PDB entry 3ZIA | X-ray diffraction, 2.50 A resolution | chains N and Q of the 10 polymer chains in the assembly

# Chain N
Name: ATP synthase subunit beta, mitochondrial
From: Saccharomyces cerevisiae
Notes: EC 3.6.3.14
UniProt: P00830 (ATPB_YEAST); residues 1-478 here correspond to UniProt positions 34-511 (UniProt number = residue number + 33)
Sequence (478 residues; numbered 1 to 478; the number before each row is that of its first residue):
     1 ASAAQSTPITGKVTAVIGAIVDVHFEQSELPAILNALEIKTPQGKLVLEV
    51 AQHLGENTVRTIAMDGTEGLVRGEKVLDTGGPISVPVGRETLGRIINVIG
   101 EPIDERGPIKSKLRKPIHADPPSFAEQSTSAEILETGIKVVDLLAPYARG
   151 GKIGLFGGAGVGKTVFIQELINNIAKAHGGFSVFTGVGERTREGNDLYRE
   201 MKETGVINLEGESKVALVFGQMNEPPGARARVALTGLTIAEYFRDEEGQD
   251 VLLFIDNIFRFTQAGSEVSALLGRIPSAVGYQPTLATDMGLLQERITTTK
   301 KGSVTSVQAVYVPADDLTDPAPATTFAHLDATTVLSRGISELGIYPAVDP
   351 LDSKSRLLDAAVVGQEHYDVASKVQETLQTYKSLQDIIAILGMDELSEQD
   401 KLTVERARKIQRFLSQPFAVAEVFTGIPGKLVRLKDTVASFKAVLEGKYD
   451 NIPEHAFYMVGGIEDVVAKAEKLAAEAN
Unresolved in the structure: 1-5, 476-478
Bound ions: Mg2+: T164 (together with ADP)
Small-molecule neighbours: ADP (adenosine-5'-diphosphate): G158, A159, G160, V161, G162, K163, T164, V165, Y345, F418, A421, F424, T425
Curated features (UniProtKB/Swiss-Prot):
  - binding site (ATP): G157 to T164
  - modified residue: T79 (Phosphothreonine), T204 (Phosphothreonine), S340 (Phosphoserine)
From the paper describing this entry:
  - binding site for ADP: Y345, F424
  - catalytic residues: E189 (citing earlier work)

# Chain Q
Name: ATP synthase subunit gamma, mitochondrial
From: Saccharomyces cerevisiae
UniProt: P38077 (ATPG_YEAST); residues 1-278 here correspond to UniProt positions 34-311 (UniProt number = residue number + 33)
Sequence (278 residues; numbered 1 to 278; the number before each row is that of its first residue):
     1 ATLKEVEMRLKSIKNIEKITKTMKIVASTRLSKAEKAKISAKKMDEAEQL
    51 FYKNAETKNLDVEATETGAPKELIVAITSDKGLCGSIHSQLAKAVRRHLN
   101 DQPNADIVTIGDKIKMQLLRTHPNNIKLSINGIGKDAPTFQESALIADKL
   151 LSVMKAGTYPKISIFYNDPVSSLSFEPSEKPIFNAKTIEQSPSFGKFEID
   201 TDANVPRDLFEYTLANQMLTAMAQGYAAEISARRNAMDNASKNAGDMINR
   251 YSILYNRTRQAVITNELVDIITGASSLG
Unresolved in the structure: 60-70, 277-278

# How chain N and chain Q interact
Pairs across the interface (15):
  P276(N) with I270(Q); G273(Q)
  A278(N) with E266(Q)
  D386(N) with N15(Q), hydrogen bond
  I390(N) with I19(Q), hydrophobic; T20(Q); L83(Q); M237(Q), hydrophobic
  L391(N) with I19(Q), hydrophobic; M23(Q), hydrophobic; L83(Q), hydrophobic; M237(Q), hydrophobic
  D394(N) with K81(Q)
  E395(N) with R30(Q), salt bridge; K81(Q), salt bridge
Interface residues without a listed pair, chain N (11 interface residues in all): I275, S277, V279, I387
Interface residues without a listed pair, chain Q (15 interface residues in all): I16, K135, D269, A274

# In short
The interface between chain N and chain Q involves 11 residues on one side and 15 on the other; the contacts
include 1 hydrogen bond and 2 salt bridges. Polar pairs include E395(N)-R30(Q), E395(N)-K81(Q) and
D386(N)-N15(Q). Chain N binds ADP. The paper reports the catalytic residue E189(N); a binding site for ADP at
Y345(N) and F424(N).
Here chain N is ATP synthase subunit beta, mitochondrial and chain Q is ATP synthase subunit gamma,
mitochondrial, both from Saccharomyces cerevisiae. Entry 3ZIA (The structure of F1-ATPase from Saccharomyces
cerevisiae inhibited by its regulatory protein IF1) was determined by X-ray diffraction.
